5FVI - chains C and D of the 4 polymer chains in the assembly; structure by X-ray diffraction, 2.40 A resolution.

Chain C (and D):
Protein: Green to red photoconvertible GFP-like protein EosFP
Source organism: Lobophyllia hemprichii
Notes: chain D of this document is another copy of the same molecule, construct and numbering; everything in this record applies to it too
UniProtKB: Q5S6Z9 (Q5S6Z9_LOBHE); aligned to UniProt positions 1-223 over residues 1-223
Amino-acid sequence (223 residues; row label = number of the first residue in the row; note: 2 numbers in that range are skipped by the numbering (no residue carries them; nothing is unmodelled there); numbers below 1 keep their minus sign (His-1 is residue -1)):
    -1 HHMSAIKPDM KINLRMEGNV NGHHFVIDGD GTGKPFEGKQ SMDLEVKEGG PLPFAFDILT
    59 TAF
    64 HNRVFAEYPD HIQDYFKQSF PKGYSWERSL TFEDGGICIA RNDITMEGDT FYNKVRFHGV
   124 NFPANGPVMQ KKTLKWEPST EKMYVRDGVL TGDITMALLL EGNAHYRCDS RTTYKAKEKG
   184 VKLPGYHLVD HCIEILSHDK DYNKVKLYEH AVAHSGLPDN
Construct notes: expression tag (-1 to 0); chromophore (64, 64, 64); engineered mutation Ser173 (Phe in Q5S6Z9), Leu191 (Phe in Q5S6Z9)
Modified positions: His64 (chromophore; 5SQ)
Covalent attachments: covalent link Phe61-His64

Chain C / chain D interface:
Contacting residue pairs (48; chain C residue first):
  Asn17(C) with Arg104(D), hydrogen bond (backbone-side chain)
  Val18(C) with Arg104(D)
  Asn19(C) with Glu90(D); Arg104(D)
  Gly20(C) with Glu90(D), hydrogen bond (backbone-side chain); Arg104(D)
  Glu90(C) with Asn19(D); Gly20(D), hydrogen bond (side chain-backbone); Val123(D); Asn124(D), hydrogen bond (side chain-backbone)
  Arg91(C) with Val123(D)
  Ser92(C) with Ile100(D); Asn124(D)
  Thr94(C) with Ile100(D)
  Gly98(C) with Arg174(D)
  Ile100(C) with Ser92(D); Thr94(D)
  Ile102(C) with Ile102(D), hydrophobic; His121(D); Val123(D), hydrophobic
  Arg104(C) with Asn17(D), hydrogen bond; Asn19(D); Gly20(D); His121(D), hydrogen bond; Gly122(D), hydrogen bond (side chain-backbone); Val123(D)
  His121(C) with Ile102(D); Arg104(D), hydrogen bond; His121(D), hydrogen bond
  Gly122(C) with Arg104(D), hydrogen bond (backbone-side chain)
  Val123(C) with Glu90(D); Arg91(D); Ile102(D), hydrophobic; Arg104(D)
  Asn124(C) with Glu90(D), hydrogen bond (backbone-side chain); Ser92(D); Arg174(D), hydrogen bond (side chain-backbone); Thr176(D), hydrogen bond
  Pro126(C) with Asp150(D)
  Ala127(C) with Asp150(D), hydrogen bond (backbone-side chain)
  Asn128(C) with Asp150(D), hydrogen bond
  Asp150(C) with Pro126(D); Ala127(D), hydrogen bond (side chain-backbone); Asn128(D), hydrogen bond
  Arg174(C) with Gly98(D); Asn124(D), hydrogen bond (backbone-side chain)
  Thr176(C) with Asn124(D), hydrogen bond
  Lys178(C) with Asn19(D), hydrogen bond
Interface residues without a listed pair, chain C (27 interface residues in all): Asp97, Ala103, Gly129, Thr175
Interface residues without a listed pair, chain D (26 interface residues in all): Val18, Asp97, Ala103, Gly129, Lys178

In short:
Chain C and chain D form an interface of 27 and 26 residues respectively, with 20 hydrogen bonds. Among the
polar pairs are Asn17(C)-Arg104(D), Gly20(C)-Glu90(D) and Glu90(C)-Asn124(D).
Both chains are Green to red photoconvertible GFP-like protein EosFP (Lobophyllia hemprichii). Entry 5FVI
(Structure of IrisFP in mineral grease at 100 K) was determined by X-ray diffraction (same publication as 5FVG
and 5FVF).
